9LWF - chains I and X of the 20 polymer chains in the assembly; structure by electron microscopy, 3.41 A resolution.

Chain I:
Molecule: GATOR2 complex protein WDR24
Source organism: Homo sapiens
Notes: EC 2.3.2.27
Reference sequence: Q96S15 (WDR24_HUMAN); residues 1-790 here = UniProt positions 1-790
Sequence (790 residues; numbered 1 to 790; the number before each row is that of its first residue):
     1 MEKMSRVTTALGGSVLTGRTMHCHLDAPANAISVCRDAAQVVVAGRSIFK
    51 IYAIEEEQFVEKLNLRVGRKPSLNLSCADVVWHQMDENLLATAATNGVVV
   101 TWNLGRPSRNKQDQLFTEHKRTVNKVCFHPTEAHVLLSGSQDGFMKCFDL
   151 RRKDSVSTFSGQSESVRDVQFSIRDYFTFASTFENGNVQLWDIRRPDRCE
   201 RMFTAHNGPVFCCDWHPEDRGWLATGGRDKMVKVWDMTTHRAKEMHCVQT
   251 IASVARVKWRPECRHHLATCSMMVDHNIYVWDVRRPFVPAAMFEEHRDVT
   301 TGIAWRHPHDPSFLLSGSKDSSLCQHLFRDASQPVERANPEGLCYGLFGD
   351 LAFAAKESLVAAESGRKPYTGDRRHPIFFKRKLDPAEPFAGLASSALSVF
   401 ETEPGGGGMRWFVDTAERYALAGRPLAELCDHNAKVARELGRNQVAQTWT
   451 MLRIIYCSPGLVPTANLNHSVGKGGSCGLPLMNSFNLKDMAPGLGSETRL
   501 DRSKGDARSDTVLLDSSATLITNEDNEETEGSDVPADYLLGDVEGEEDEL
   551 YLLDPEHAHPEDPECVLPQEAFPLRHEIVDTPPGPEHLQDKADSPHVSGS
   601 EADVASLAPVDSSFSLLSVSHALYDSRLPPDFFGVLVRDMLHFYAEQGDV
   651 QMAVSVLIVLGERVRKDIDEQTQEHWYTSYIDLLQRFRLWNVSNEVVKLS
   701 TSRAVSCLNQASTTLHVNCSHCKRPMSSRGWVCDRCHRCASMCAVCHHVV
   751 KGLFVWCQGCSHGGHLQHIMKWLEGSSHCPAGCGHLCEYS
Unresolved in the structure: 1-14, 362-391, 403-408, 459-625
Ion coordination: Zn2+ site 1: C719, C722, C733, C736; Zn2+ site 2: C743, C746, H765, H768; Zn2+ site 3: C757, C760, H785, C787; Zn2+ site 4: C760, H762, C779, C783

Chain X:
Molecule: Sestrin-2
Source organism: Homo sapiens
Notes: EC 1.11.1.-
Reference sequence: P58004 (SESN2_HUMAN); residues 1-480 here = UniProt positions 1-480
Sequence (480 residues; each row starts with the number of its first residue):
     1 MIVADSECRAELKDYLRFAPGGVGDSGPGEEQRESRARRGPRGPSAFIPV
    51 EEVLREGAESLEQHLGLEALMSSGRVDNLAVVMGLHPDYFTSFWRLHYLL
   101 LHTDGPLASSWRHYIAIMAAARHQCSYLVGSHMAEFLQTGGDPEWLLGLH
   151 RAPEKLRKLSEINKLLAHRPWLITKEHIQALLKTGEHTWSLAELIQALVL
   201 LTHCHSLSSFVFGCGILPEGDADGSPAPQAPTPPSEQSSPPSRDPLNNSG
   251 GFESARDVEALMERMQQLQESLLRDEGTSQEEMESRFELEKSESLLVTPS
   301 ADILEPSPHPDMLCFVEDPTFGYEDFTRRGAQAPPTFRAQDYTWEDHGYS
   351 LIQRLYPEGGQLLDEKFQAAYSLTFNTIAMHSGVDTSVLRRAIWNYIHCV
   401 FGIRYDDYDYGEVNQLLERNLKVYIKTVACYPEKTTRRMYNLFWRHFRHS
   451 EKVHVNLLLLEARMQAALLYALRAITRYMT
Unresolved in the structure: 1-41, 57-75, 220-310, 329-333, 380-383
Differences from the reference sequence: engineered mutation F375 (Tyr in P58004)

How chain I and chain X interact:
Contacting residue pairs (16):
  R46(I) - R338(X)
  R46(I) - D341(X)  salt bridge
  R46(I) - D406(X)  salt bridge
  L73(I) - D406(X)
  T95(I) - D406(X)  hydrogen bond
  N96(I) - D406(X)
  R121(I) - R391(X)
  T122(I) - Q340(X)  hydrogen bond
  P209(I) - E345(X)
  F211(I) - D346(X)
  R228(I) - E345(X)  salt bridge
  R228(I) - Y349(X)
  M272(I) - D346(X)
  M273(I) - H347(X)
  M273(I) - T476(X)
  R297(I) - T480(X)
Interface residues without a listed pair, chain I (18 interface residues in all): S76, K120, K230, S253, V274, H276
Interface residues without a listed pair, chain X (16 interface residues in all): S350, L351, Q353, R354, D407

In short:
The interface between chain I and chain X involves 18 residues on one side and 16 on the other, with 2
hydrogen bonds and 3 salt bridges. Polar contacts include R46(I)-D341(X), R46(I)-D406(X) and R228(I)-E345(X).
C719(I), C722(I), C733(I) and C736(I) coordinate Zn2+ site 1.
Chain I is GATOR2 complex protein WDR24 and chain X is Sestrin-2, both from Homo sapiens; the structure,
Cryo-EM structure of dual sensor bound GATOR2 complex, was determined by electron microscopy (same publication
as 9LVJ and 9LVK).
